Entry 1LDD (X-ray diffraction, 2.00 A resolution); this record covers chains B and C of the 4 polymer chains in the assembly.

== Chain B (and C) ==
Molecule: Anaphase Promoting Complex
Source organism: Saccharomyces cerevisiae
Notes: chain C of this document is another copy of the same molecule, construct and numbering; everything in this record applies to it too
UniProt: Q12440 (APC2_YEAST); residues 773-846 here = UniProt positions 773-846
Amino-acid sequence (74 residues; each row starts with the number of its first residue):
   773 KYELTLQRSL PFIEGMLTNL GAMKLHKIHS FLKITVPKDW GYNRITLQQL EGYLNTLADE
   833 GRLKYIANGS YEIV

== How chain B and chain C interact ==
Contacting residue pairs (14; chain B residue first):
  Asn791(B) - Ile806(C)
  Leu792(B) - Lys799(C)  hydrogen bond (backbone-side chain)
  Leu792(B) - Ser802(C)
  Leu792(B) - Phe803(C)
  Gly793(B) - Lys799(C)
  Ala794(B) - Lys799(C)  hydrogen bond (backbone-side chain)
  Lys799(B) - Leu792(C)  hydrogen bond (side chain-backbone)
  Lys799(B) - Gly793(C)  hydrogen bond (side chain-backbone)
  Lys799(B) - Ala794(C)  hydrogen bond (side chain-backbone)
  Ser802(B) - Asn791(C)
  Ser802(B) - Leu792(C)
  Phe803(B) - Leu792(C)
  Phe803(B) - Phe803(C)  hydrophobic
  Ile806(B) - Asn791(C)

== Overview ==
The chain B/chain C interface involves 8 residues from each chain; the contacts include 5 hydrogen bonds.
Polar pairs include Leu792(B)-Lys799(C), Ala794(B)-Lys799(C) and Lys799(B)-Gly793(C).
Chain B and chain C are both Anaphase Promoting Complex (Saccharomyces cerevisiae); the structure, Structure
of the Cul1-Rbx1-Skp1-F boxSkp2 SCF Ubiquitin Ligase Complex, was determined by X-ray diffraction.
